PDB entry 4WOB | X-ray diffraction, 1.90 A resolution | chain A

[Chain A]
Name: Proteinase K
Organism: Parengyodontium album
Notes: EC 3.4.21.64
UniProtKB: P06873 (PRTK_PARAQ); residues 1-279 here correspond to UniProt positions 106-384 (UniProt number = residue number + 105)
Chain sequence (279 residues; numbered 1 to 279; the number before each row is that of its first residue):
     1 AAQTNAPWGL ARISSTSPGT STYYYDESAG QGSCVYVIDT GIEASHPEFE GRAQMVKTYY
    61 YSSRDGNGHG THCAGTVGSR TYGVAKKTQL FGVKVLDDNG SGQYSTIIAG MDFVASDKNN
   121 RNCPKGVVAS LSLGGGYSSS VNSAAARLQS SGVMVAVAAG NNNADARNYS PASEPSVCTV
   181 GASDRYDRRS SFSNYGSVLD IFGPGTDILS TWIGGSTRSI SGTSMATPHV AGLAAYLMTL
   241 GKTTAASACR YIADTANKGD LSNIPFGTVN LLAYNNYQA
Construct notes: conflict Asp-207 (Ser312 in P06873)
Disulfide bonds: Cys-34/Cys-123, Cys-178/Cys-249
UniProt features mapped onto this chain:
  - active site (Charge relay system): Asp-39, His-69, Ser-224
  - binding site (Ca(2+)): Thr-16, Pro-175, Val-177, Asp-200, Asp-260

[Summary]
UniProt lists 3 active-site residues and 5 Ca2+-binding residues.
Chain A is Proteinase K (Parengyodontium album); the structure, Proteinase-K Pre-Surface Acoustic Wave, was
determined by X-ray diffraction (same publication as 4WO6, 4WO9, 4WOA and 4WOC).
